Entry 8APB (electron microscopy, 3.80 A resolution); this record covers chains f and r of the 42 polymer chains in the assembly.

== Chain f ==
Molecule: subunit-f
Source organism: Trypanosoma brucei brucei
UniProt: Q57ZE2 (Q57ZE2_TRYB2); numbering as in UniProt (aligned over 1-145)
Amino-acid sequence (145 residues; numbered 1 to 145; the number before each row is that of its first residue):
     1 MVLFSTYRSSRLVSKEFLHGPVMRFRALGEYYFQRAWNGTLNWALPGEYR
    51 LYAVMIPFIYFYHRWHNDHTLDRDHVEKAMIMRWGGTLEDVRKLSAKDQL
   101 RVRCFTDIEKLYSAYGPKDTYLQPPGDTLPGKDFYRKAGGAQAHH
Unresolved in the structure: 1, 137-145
Residues lining bound ligands:
  - 1,2-Distearoyl-sn-glycerophosphoethanolamine (3PE): V2, L3, F4, S5, S10, L12
  - 1,2-diacyl-sn-glycero-3-phosphocholine (PC1), molecule 1: A44, L45, P46, L51, Y52, M55, I56, P57, Y60, F61, R64
  - 1,2-diacyl-sn-glycero-3-phosphocholine (PC1), molecule 2: W65, D68, H69

== Chain r ==
Molecule: ATPEG4
Source organism: Trypanosoma brucei brucei
Amino-acid sequence (62 residues; each row starts with the number of its first residue):
     1 MLLGGFVPRRFSQFNRDPCWMFFIFSVGFWLGEYPAMMIKYNARDLVYDP
    51 HRYVWSHHDDHH
Residues lining bound ligands:
  - 1,2-Distearoyl-sn-glycerophosphoethanolamine (3PE): P35, M38, N42, A43, R44
  - 1,2-diacyl-sn-glycero-3-phosphocholine (PC1), molecule 1: L2, F23, S26, W30, E33, Y34, M37
  - 1,2-diacyl-sn-glycero-3-phosphocholine (PC1), molecule 2: P18, M21, F22, F25

== Chain f / chain r interface ==
Residue-residue contacts (74; chain f residue first):
  W37(f) with L3(r); G4(r)
  G39(f) with M1(r); L3(r)
  L41(f) with M1(r), hydrophobic
  L45(f) with M1(r), hydrogen bond (backbone-backbone)
  P46(f) with M1(r), hydrogen bond (backbone-backbone); L2(r)
  G47(f) with M1(r); L2(r); L3(r), hydrogen bond (backbone-backbone); G4(r), hydrogen bond (backbone-backbone)
  E48(f) with G4(r); G5(r)
  Y49(f) with L2(r), hydrophobic; L3(r); G4(r), hydrogen bond (backbone-backbone); G5(r); V7(r), hydrophobic
  R50(f) with D17(r), salt bridge; C19(r); W20(r)
  Y52(f) with M1(r), hydrogen bond (side chain-backbone); L2(r), hydrophobic
  A53(f) with F23(r)
  V54(f) with C19(r), hydrophobic; F22(r)
  P57(f) with F22(r), hydrophobic; S26(r)
  F61(f) with S26(r)
  R64(f) with E33(r), salt bridge
  K78(f) with W55(r); D60(r), salt bridge
  A79(f) with W55(r), hydrophobic
  M82(f) with W55(r)
  R83(f) with H51(r), hydrogen bond (backbone-side chain); R52(r); W55(r), hydrogen bond (side chain-backbone)
  W84(f) with D49(r), hydrogen bond; H51(r)
  R101(f) with D45(r), hydrogen bond (side chain-backbone); L46(r)
  V102(f) with D49(r)
  C104(f) with K40(r); Y41(r)
  F105(f) with Y48(r), hydrophobic; D49(r); R52(r)
  D107(f) with Y41(r), hydrogen bond
  I108(f) with Y41(r)
  L111(f) with Y41(r), hydrophobic
  Y112(f) with Y48(r)
  D119(f) with R52(r); Y53(r), hydrogen bond (backbone-side chain)
  T120(f) with R52(r)
  Y121(f) with Y53(r); S56(r); H58(r)
  L122(f) with Y53(r)
  Q123(f) with Y53(r)
  P124(f) with Y53(r)
  D127(f) with Y53(r)
  L129(f) with P50(r); R52(r); Y53(r), hydrophobic
  P130(f) with P50(r); H51(r); Y53(r)
  G131(f) with Y53(r); V54(r)
  K132(f) with Y53(r); V54(r); D59(r), salt bridge
  Y135(f) with H51(r), hydrogen bond
Other interface residues (no listed pair), chain f (44 interface residues in all): Y32, F58, Y60, F134
Other interface residues (no listed pair), chain r (32 interface residues in all): F6, F29, V47

== Overview ==
44 residues of chain f and 32 residues of chain r are in contact, with 13 hydrogen bonds and 4 salt bridges.
Among the polar pairs are R50(f)-D17(r), R64(f)-E33(r) and K78(f)-D60(r).
1,2-diacyl-sn-glycero-3-phosphocholine is bound between chain f and chain r. Bound to chain f:
1,2-Distearoyl-sn-glycerophosphoethanolamine.
Chain f is subunit-f and chain r is ATPEG4, both from Trypanosoma brucei brucei; the structure, rotational
state 1b of the Trypanosoma brucei mitochondrial ATP synthase dimer, was determined by electron microscopy
(same publication as 8AP6, 8AP7, 8AP8, 8AP9, 8APA, 8APC and 7 further entries).
